PDB entry 4ELX | X-ray diffraction, 2.19 A resolution | chains B and F of the 6 polymer chains in the assembly

[Chain B (and F)]
Protein: 1,4-Dihydroxy-2-naphthoyl-CoA synthase
Source organism: Escherichia coli
Notes: EC 4.1.3.36; chain F of this document is another copy of the same molecule, construct and numbering; everything in this record applies to it too
UniProt: P0ABU0 (MENB_ECOLI); numbering as in UniProt (aligned over 1-285)
Sequence (285 residues; numbered 1 to 285; the number before each row is that of its first residue):
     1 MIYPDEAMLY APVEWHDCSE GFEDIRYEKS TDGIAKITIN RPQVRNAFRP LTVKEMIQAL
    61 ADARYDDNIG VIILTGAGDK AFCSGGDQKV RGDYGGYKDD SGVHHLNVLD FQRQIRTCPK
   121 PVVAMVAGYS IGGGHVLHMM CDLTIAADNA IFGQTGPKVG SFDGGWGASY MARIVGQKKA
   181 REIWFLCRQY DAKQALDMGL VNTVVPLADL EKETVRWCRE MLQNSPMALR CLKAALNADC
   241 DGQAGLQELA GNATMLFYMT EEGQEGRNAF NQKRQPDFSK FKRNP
Unresolved in the structure: 1-4, 91-102 (chain F: 1-3, 89-102, 270-273)
UniProt features mapped onto this chain:
  - binding site (substrate): Arg-45, Ser-84 to Lys-89, Tyr-97, Tyr-129 to Gly-133, Thr-155, Ser-161, Tyr-258, Lys-273
  - binding site (hydrogencarbonate): Gln-154 to Gly-156
  - site (Important for catalysis): Tyr-97, Tyr-258
  - mutagenesis: Lys-89 (K89A: Strongly decreases affinity for substrate and DHNA-CoA synthase activity), Arg-91 (R91A: Loss of DHNA-CoA synthase activity), Tyr-97 (Y97F: Loss of DHNA-CoA synthase activity), Gln-154 (Q154A: Reduces the specific DHNA-CoA synthase activity by 15-fold, whereas its affinity for hydrogencarbonate is reduced by 36-fold), Gly-156 (G156D: Loss of DHNA-CoA synthase activity), Trp-184 (W184F: Reduces the specific DHNA-CoA synthase activity by 530-fold, whereas its affinity for hydrogencarbonate is reduced by 20-fold), Arg-267 (R267A: Strongly decreases affinity for substrate and DHNA-CoA synthase activity), Phe-270 (F270A: Strongly decreases affinity for substrate and DHNA-CoA synthase activity), Lys-273 (K273A: Impairs protein folding)

[Chain B / chain F interface]
Pairs across the interface - 57 pairs, chain B then chain F:
  His-104(B) / Pro-285(F)
  Pro-157(B) / Asn-224(F)
  Pro-157(B) / Ser-225(F)  hydrogen bond (backbone-backbone)
  Pro-157(B) / Ala-228(F)  hydrophobic
  Pro-157(B) / Leu-229(F)  hydrophobic
  Pro-157(B) / Leu-232(F)  hydrophobic
  Lys-158(B) / Asn-224(F)
  Gly-160(B) / Ser-225(F)
  Ser-161(B) / Ala-228(F)
  Phe-162(B) / Ala-228(F)  hydrophobic
  Phe-162(B) / Cys-231(F)  hydrophobic
  Phe-162(B) / Leu-232(F)  hydrophobic
  Asp-163(B) / Leu-232(F)
  Gly-164(B) / Ala-235(F)
  Ala-168(B) / Leu-236(F)
  Ser-169(B) / Asp-239(F)
  Arg-173(B) / Arg-173(F)
  Arg-173(B) / Asp-239(F)  salt bridge
  Gly-176(B) / Arg-173(F)
  Gln-177(B) / Tyr-170(F)
  Gln-177(B) / Arg-173(F)  hydrogen bond (backbone-backbone)
  Gln-177(B) / Leu-236(F)  hydrogen bond (side chain-backbone)
  Gln-177(B) / Cys-240(F)
  Lys-178(B) / His-138(F)  hydrogen bond (side chain-backbone)
  Lys-178(B) / Met-139(F)
  Lys-178(B) / Cys-141(F)  hydrogen bond (side chain-backbone)
  Lys-178(B) / Asp-142(F)
  Lys-178(B) / Leu-143(F)
  Lys-178(B) / Thr-144(F)  hydrogen bond
  Lys-178(B) / Ile-174(F)
  Lys-178(B) / Gly-199(F)
  Lys-178(B) / Leu-200(F)
  Lys-178(B) / Asn-202(F)  hydrogen bond (backbone-side chain)
  Lys-179(B) / Asn-202(F)
  Arg-181(B) / Asp-142(F)  salt bridge
  Arg-181(B) / Leu-143(F)
  Arg-181(B) / Tyr-170(F)  hydrogen bond
  Arg-181(B) / Lys-233(F)
  Arg-181(B) / Leu-236(F)
  Arg-181(B) / Asn-237(F)  hydrogen bond
  Glu-182(B) / Leu-143(F)
  Glu-182(B) / Asn-202(F)  hydrogen bond
  Glu-182(B) / Trp-217(F)
  Trp-184(B) / Leu-232(F)  hydrophobic
  Phe-185(B) / Asp-142(F)
  Phe-185(B) / Met-221(F)
  Phe-185(B) / Asn-224(F)  hydrogen bond (backbone-side chain)
  Phe-185(B) / Leu-229(F)
  Phe-185(B) / Lys-233(F)
  Leu-186(B) / Leu-143(F)  hydrophobic
  Leu-186(B) / Trp-217(F)  hydrophobic
  Leu-186(B) / Glu-220(F)
  Leu-186(B) / Met-221(F)  hydrophobic
  Leu-186(B) / Asn-224(F)  hydrogen bond (backbone-side chain)
  Arg-188(B) / Arg-216(F)
  Arg-188(B) / Trp-217(F)
  Arg-188(B) / Glu-220(F)  salt bridge
Interface residues without a listed pair, chain B (23 interface residues in all): Ala-172, Ala-180
Interface residues without a listed pair, chain F (31 interface residues in all): Arg-116, Pro-121

[Overview]
23 residues of chain B face 31 of chain F across their interface; the contacts include 12 hydrogen bonds and 3
salt bridges. Polar contacts include Arg-173(B)/Asp-239(F), Arg-181(B)/Asp-142(F) and Arg-188(B)/Glu-220(F).
UniProt lists 17 substrate-binding residues, 3 hydrogencarbonate-binding residues and 9 mutagenesis sites on
chain B.
Both chains are 1,4-Dihydroxy-2-naphthoyl-CoA synthase (Escherichia coli). Entry 4ELX (Structure of apo
E.coli. 1,4-dihydroxy-2- naphthoyl CoA synthases with Cl) was determined by X-ray diffraction together with
4EML, 4ELS and 4ELW from the same study.
